Entry 8ZJG (electron microscopy, 3.18 A resolution); this record covers chains A and C of the 6 polymer chains in the assembly.

Chain A:
Protein: Chemerin-like receptor 1
Organism: Homo sapiens
Notes: engineered mutation(s): M101P
UniProtKB: Q99788 (CML1_HUMAN); residues 1-373 here = UniProt positions 1-373
Sequence (373 residues; row label = number of the first residue in the row):
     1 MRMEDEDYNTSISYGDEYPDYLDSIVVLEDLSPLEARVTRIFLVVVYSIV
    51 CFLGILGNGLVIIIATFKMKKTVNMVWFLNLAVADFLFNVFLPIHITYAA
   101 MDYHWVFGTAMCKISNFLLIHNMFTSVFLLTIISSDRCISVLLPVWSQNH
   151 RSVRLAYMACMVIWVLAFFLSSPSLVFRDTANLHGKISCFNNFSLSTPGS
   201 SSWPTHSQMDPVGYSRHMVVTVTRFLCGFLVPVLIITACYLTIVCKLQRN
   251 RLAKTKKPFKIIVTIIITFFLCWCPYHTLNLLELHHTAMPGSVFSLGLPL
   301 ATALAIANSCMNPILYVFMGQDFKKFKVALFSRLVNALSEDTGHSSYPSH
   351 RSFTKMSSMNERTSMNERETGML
Not modelled in the structure: 1-19, 340-373
Curated features (UniProtKB/Swiss-Prot):
  - modified residue: Ser339 (Phosphoserine), Thr342 (Phosphothreonine), Ser349 (Phosphoserine), Ser352 (Phosphoserine), Ser358 (Phosphoserine)
  - glycosylation (N-linked (GlcNAc...) asparagine): Asn9, Asn192
Disulfide bonds: Cys112-Cys189
Reported in the primary citation:
  - mutagenesis - R178A, N191A, E283A, H286A: decreased signaling with Retinoic acid receptor responder protein 2 chemerinv
  - mutagenesis - R178A, N191A, E283A, H286A: unchanged expression

Chain C:
Protein: Guanine nucleotide-binding protein G(i) subunit alpha-1
Organism: Homo sapiens
UniProtKB: P63096 (GNAI1_HUMAN); residues 4-354 here = UniProt positions 4-354
Sequence (351 residues; each row starts with the number of its first residue):
     4 TLSAEDKAAVERSKMIDRNLREDGEKAAREVKLLLLGAGESGKSTIVKQM
    54 KIIHEAGYSEEECKQYKAVVYSNTIQSIIAIIRAMGRLKIDFGDSARADD
   104 ARQLFVLAGAAEEGFMTAELAGVIKRLWKDSGVQACFNRSREYQLNDSAA
   154 YYLNDLDRIAQPNYIPTQQDVLRTRVKTTGIVETHFTFKDLHFKMFDVGA
   204 QRSERKKWIHCFEGVTAIIFCVALSDYDLVLAEDEEMNRMHESMKLFDSI
   254 CNNKWFTDTSIILFLNKKDLFEEKIKKSPLTICYPEYAGSNTYEEAAAYI
   304 QCQFEDLNKRKDTKEIYTHFTCSTDTKNVQFVFDAVTDVIIKNNLKDCGL
   354 F
Not modelled in the structure: 54-181
Differences from the reference sequence: engineered mutation Ala203 (Gly in P63096), Ser326 (Ala in P63096)
Curated features (UniProtKB/Swiss-Prot):
  - region: Lys35 to Thr48 (G1 motif), Asp173 to Thr181 (G2 motif), Phe196 to Gly202, Gln204, Arg205 (G3 motif), Ile265 to Asp272 (G4 motif), Thr324, Cys325, Thr327 to Thr329 (G5 motif)
  - binding site (GTP): Glu43 to Thr48, Ser151, Leu175 to Thr181, Asp200 to Gly202, Gln204, Asn269 to Asp272
  - binding site (Mg(2+)): Ser47, Thr181
  - modified residue: Arg178 (ADP-ribosylarginine), Gln204 (Deamidated glutamine), Cys351 (ADP-ribosylcysteine)
  - natural variant: Gly40 (G40C: In NEDHISB; G40R: In NEDHISB), Gly45 (G45D: In NEDHISB), Thr48 (T48I: In NEDHISB; T48K: In NEDHISB), Gln52 (Q52P: In NEDHISB), Ser75 (deletion: In NEDHISB; uncertain significance), Gln172 (deletion: In NEDHISB), Asp173 (D173V: In NEDHISB), Glu186 to Phe189 (deletion: In NEDHISB; uncertain significance), Cys224 (C224Y: In NEDHISB), Lys270 (K270N: In NEDHISB; K270R: In NEDHISB), Asp272 (D272G: In NEDHISB), Val332 (V332E: In NEDHISB; uncertain significance)
  - mutagenesis: Gly42 (G42R: Abolishes switch to an activated conformation and dissociation from beta and gamma subunits upon GTP binding. Abolishes interaction with RGS family members), Glu116 (E116L: Enhances interaction (inactive GDP-bound) with RGS14), Gln147 (Q147L: Enhances interaction (inactive GDP-bound) with RGS14), Glu245 (E245L: Enhances interaction (inactive GDP-bound) with RGS14)

Interface between chain A and chain C:
Contacting residue pairs (26):
  Asn74(A) - Asp350(C)
  Asn74(A) - Cys351(C)
  Arg137(A) - Cys351(C)  hydrogen bond (side chain-backbone)
  Ser140(A) - Asn347(C)  hydrogen bond
  Val141(A) - Ile344(C)
  Val141(A) - Leu348(C)  hydrophobic
  Pro144(A) - Ile343(C)  hydrophobic
  Val145(A) - Lys192(C)
  Val145(A) - Asp193(C)
  Val145(A) - Phe336(C)  hydrophobic
  Gln148(A) - Arg32(C)
  Gln148(A) - Ile343(C)
  Asn149(A) - Arg32(C)  hydrogen bond (backbone-side chain)
  Asn149(A) - Asp193(C)  hydrogen bond (side chain-backbone)
  Arg151(A) - Arg32(C)  hydrogen bond (backbone-side chain)
  Lys246(A) - Ile344(C)
  Leu247(A) - Leu348(C)  hydrophobic
  Leu252(A) - Lys345(C)
  Leu252(A) - Phe354(C)
  Ala253(A) - Phe354(C)
  Lys254(A) - Lys314(C)  hydrogen bond (side chain-backbone)
  Lys254(A) - Asp315(C)  hydrogen bond (side chain-backbone)
  Pro258(A) - Leu353(C)
  Pro258(A) - Phe354(C)  hydrophobic
  Ile261(A) - Leu353(C)  hydrophobic
  Ile262(A) - Leu353(C)  hydrophobic
Also at the interface, not in a pair above, chain A (24 interface residues in all): Phe78, Val153, Tyr240, Ile243, Lys257, Tyr316, Met319
Also at the interface, not in a pair above, chain C (21 interface residues in all): Glu28, Val34, Leu194, Thr340, Asp341, Gly352
From the paper, about this interface:
  - specific contacts: Asn74(A)-Asp350(C) (hydrogen bond), Arg137(A)-Cys351(C), Asn149(A)-Asp193(C), Lys254(A)-Asp315(C) (hydrogen bond)

Summary:
Chain A and chain C form an interface of 24 and 21 residues respectively, with 7 hydrogen bonds. Polar
contacts include Arg137(A)-Cys351(C), Ser140(A)-Asn347(C) and Asn149(A)-Arg32(C). The authors report hydrogen
bonds between Asn74(A) and Asp350(C) and Lys254(A) and Asp315(C); contacts between Arg137(A) and Cys351(C) and
Asn149(A) and Asp193(C). From the paper: R178A, N191A and E283A of chain A, among others, reduce signaling
with Retinoic acid receptor responder protein 2 chemerinv; R178A, N191A and E283A of chain A, among others,
leave expression unchanged.
Here chain A is Chemerin-like receptor 1 and chain C is Guanine nucleotide-binding protein G(i) subunit
alpha-1, both from Homo sapiens. Entry 8ZJG (Cryo-EM structure of human CMKLR1-Gi complex bound to chemerin)
was determined by electron microscopy.
